Entry 8SMW (electron microscopy, 3.30 A resolution); this record covers chains E and J of the 12 polymer chains in the assembly.

== Chain E ==
Protein: Histone H3.1
Organism: Homo sapiens
UniProt: P68431 (H31_HUMAN); residues 0-135 here correspond to UniProt positions 1-136 (UniProt number = residue number + 1)
Chain sequence (140 residues; row label = number of the first residue in the row; numbers below 1 keep their minus sign (Gly-4 is residue -4)):
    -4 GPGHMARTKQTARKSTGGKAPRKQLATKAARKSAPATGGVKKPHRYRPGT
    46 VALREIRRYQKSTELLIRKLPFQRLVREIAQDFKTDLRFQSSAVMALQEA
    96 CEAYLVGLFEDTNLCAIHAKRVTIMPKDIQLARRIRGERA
Unresolved in the structure: -4 to 36
Sequence notes: expression tag (-4 to -1)
Curated features (UniProtKB/Swiss-Prot):
  - modified residue: Arg2 (Asymmetric dimethylarginine), Thr3 (Phosphothreonine), Lys4 (Allysine), Gln5 (5-glutamyl dopamine), Thr6 (Phosphothreonine), Arg8 (Citrulline), Lys9 (N6,N6,N6-trimethyllysine), Ser10 (ADP-ribosylserine), Thr11 (Phosphothreonine), Lys14 (N6-(2-hydroxyisobutyryl)lysine), Arg17 (Asymmetric dimethylarginine), Lys18 (N6-(2-hydroxyisobutyryl)lysine), Lys23 (N6-(2-hydroxyisobutyryl)lysine), Arg26 (Citrulline), Lys27 (N6,N6,N6-trimethyllysine), Ser28 (ADP-ribosylserine), Lys36 (N6,N6,N6-trimethyllysine), Lys37 (N6-methyllysine), Tyr41 (Phosphotyrosine), Lys56 (N6,N6,N6-trimethyllysine) and 8 more in UniProt
  - lipidation: Lys18 (N6-decanoyllysine)

== Chain J ==
Molecule: 147-nt DNA strand
Organism: Homo sapiens
Sequence (147 nucleotides; numbered -73 to 73; the number before each row is that of its first residue; numbers below 1 keep their minus sign (DA-73 is residue -73)):
   -73 ATCGGATGTATATATCTGACACGTGCCTGGAGACTAGGGAGTAATCCCCT
   -23 TGGCGGTTAAAACGCGGGGGACAGCGCGTACGTGCGTTTAAGCGGTGCTA
    27 GAGCTGTCTACGACCAATTGAGCGGCCTCGGCACCGGGATTCTCGAT

== How chain E and chain J interact ==
Contacting residue pairs - 20 pairs, chain E then chain J:
  Arg40(E) - DG-8(J)  base contact
  Tyr41(E) - DT69(J)  phosphate contact
  Arg42(E) - DG-5(J)  phosphate contact
  Arg42(E) - DC70(J)  hydrogen bond to the phosphate
  Pro43(E) - DG-5(J)  sugar contact
  Thr45(E) - DC70(J)  hydrogen bond to the phosphate
  Arg63(E) - DA-14(J)  sugar contact
  Arg63(E) - DA-13(J)  salt bridge to the phosphate
  Arg72(E) - DT-23(J)  salt bridge to the phosphate
  Arg83(E) - DT-24(J)  base contact
  Arg83(E) - DT-23(J)  phosphate contact
  Phe84(E) - DT-24(J)  phosphate contact
  Phe84(E) - DT-23(J)  hydrogen bond to the phosphate
  Gln85(E) - DT-24(J)  phosphate contact
  Arg116(E) - DA-3(J)  phosphate contact
  Arg116(E) - DC-2(J)  phosphate contact
  Val117(E) - DA-3(J)  hydrogen bond to the phosphate
  Thr118(E) - DA-3(J)  hydrogen bond to the phosphate
  Met120(E) - DA-3(J)  phosphate contact
  Met120(E) - DC-2(J)  phosphate contact
Also at the interface, not in a pair above, chain E (15 interface residues in all): Ser86
Also at the interface, not in a pair above, chain J (13 interface residues in all): DG-6, DG-4, DG71

== Overview ==
15 residues of chain E face 13 of chain J across their interface; the contacts include 5 hydrogen bonds and 2
salt bridges. Polar pairs include Arg42(E)-DC70(J), Thr45(E)-DC70(J) and Phe84(E)-DT-23(J).
Here chain E is Histone H3.1 and chain J is a 147-nt DNA strand, both from Homo sapiens. Entry 8SMW (Cryo-EM
structure of the human nucleosome core particle in complex with RNF168 and UbcH5c~Ub (UbcH5c chemically ...)
was determined by electron microscopy, deposited together with 8SMX, 8SMY, 8SMZ, 8SN0, 8SN1, 8SN2 and 3
further entries.
